4XZC - chain A; structure by X-ray diffraction, 2.60 A resolution.

# Chain A
Name: Nucleoprotein
From: Kupe virus
UniProt: B8PWH3 (B8PWH3_DUGBV); residue numbers follow UniProt; this construct covers 1-483
Chain sequence (483 residues; numbered 1 to 483; the number before each row is that of its first residue):
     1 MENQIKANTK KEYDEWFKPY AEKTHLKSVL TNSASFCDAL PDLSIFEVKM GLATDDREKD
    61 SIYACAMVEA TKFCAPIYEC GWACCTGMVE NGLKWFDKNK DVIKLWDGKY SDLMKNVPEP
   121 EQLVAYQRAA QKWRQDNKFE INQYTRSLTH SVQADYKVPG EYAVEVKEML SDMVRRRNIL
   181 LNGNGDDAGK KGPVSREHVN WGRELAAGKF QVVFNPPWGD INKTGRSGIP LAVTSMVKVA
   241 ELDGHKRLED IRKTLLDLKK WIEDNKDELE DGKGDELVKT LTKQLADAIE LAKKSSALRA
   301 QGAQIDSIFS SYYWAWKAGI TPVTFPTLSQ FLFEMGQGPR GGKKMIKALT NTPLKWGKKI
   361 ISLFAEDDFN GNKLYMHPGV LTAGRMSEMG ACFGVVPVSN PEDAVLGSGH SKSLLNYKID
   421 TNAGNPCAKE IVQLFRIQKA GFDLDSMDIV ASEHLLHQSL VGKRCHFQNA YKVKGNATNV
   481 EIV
Unresolved in the structure: 183-197
What the authors report for this chain:
  - conformationally variable residues (order/disorder transition): Gly183 to Glu197

# Summary
The paper reports conformational variability at Gly183.
Chain A is Nucleoprotein (Kupe virus); the structure, The crystal structure of Kupe virus nucleoprotein, was
determined by X-ray diffraction, deposited together with 4XZ8 and 4XZE.
